Entry 9GAT (electron microscopy, 3.20 A resolution); this record covers chains E and A of the 16 polymer chains in the assembly.

# Chain E
Molecule: 18-nt RNA strand
Sequence (18 nucleotides; row label = number of the first residue in the row):
     7 UCUCUCUCUCUCUCUCUC
Not modelled in the structure: 7, 19-24
Glycans and other covalent adducts: compound A1IJK linked to C18

# Chain A
Molecule: Nucleoprotein
From: Influenza A virus
UniProt: Q1K9H2 (Q1K9H2_I33A0); residue numbers follow UniProt; this construct covers 15-498
Chain sequence (494 residues; numbered 13 to 506; the number before each row is that of its first residue):
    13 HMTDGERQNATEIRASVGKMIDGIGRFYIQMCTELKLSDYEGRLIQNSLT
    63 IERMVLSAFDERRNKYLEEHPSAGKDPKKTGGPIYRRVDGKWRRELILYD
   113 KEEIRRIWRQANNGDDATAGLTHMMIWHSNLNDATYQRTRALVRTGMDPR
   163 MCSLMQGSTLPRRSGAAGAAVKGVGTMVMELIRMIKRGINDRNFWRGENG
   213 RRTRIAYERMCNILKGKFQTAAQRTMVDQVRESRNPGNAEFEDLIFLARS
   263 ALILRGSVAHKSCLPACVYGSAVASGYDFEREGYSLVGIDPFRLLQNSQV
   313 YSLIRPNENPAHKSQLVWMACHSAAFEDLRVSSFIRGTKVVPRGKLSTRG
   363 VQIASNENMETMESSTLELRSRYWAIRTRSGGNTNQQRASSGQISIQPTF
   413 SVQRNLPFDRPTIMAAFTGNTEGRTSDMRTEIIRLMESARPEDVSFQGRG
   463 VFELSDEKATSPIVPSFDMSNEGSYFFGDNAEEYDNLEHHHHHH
Not modelled in the structure: 13-14, 396-439, 480-483, 491-506
Differences from the reference sequence: expression tag (13-14, 499-506)
Small-molecule neighbours: A1IJK (2-[3,6-bis(oxidanylidene)-4,5-dihydroxanthen-9-yl]-4-[3-[(2R)-2-oxidanylpropoxy]propylcarbamoyl]benzoic acid): Ala-70, Phe-71, Glu-73, Asn-76, Arg-117, Arg-121, Asp-128, Thr-130
From the paper describing this entry:
  - binding site for the 18-nt RNA strand: Ser-413
  - self-association interface (contacts with another copy of this molecule): Arg-246

# Chain E / chain A interface
Pairs across the interface (43; chain E residue first):
  C8(E) with Gln-231(A), hydrogen bond to the base; Ser-269(A), base contact; Arg-391(A), base contact; Ser-392(A), base contact; Arg-461(A), salt bridge to the phosphate
  U9(E) with Ile-388(A), sugar contact; Thr-390(A), phosphate contact; Arg-391(A), hydrogen bond to the phosphate; Arg-461(A), base contact; Gly-462(A), base contact; Phe-464(A), base contact; Pro-474(A), base contact
  C10(E) with Val-299(A), base contact; Gly-300(A), base contact; Ile-388(A), base contact
  U11(E) with Glu-18(A), base contact; Asn-21(A), hydrogen bond to the sugar; Arg-391(A), salt bridge to the phosphate
  C12(E) with Ile-25(A), base contact; Ser-28(A), base contact
  U13(E) with Ala-179(A), phosphate contact
  C14(E) with Thr-130(A), base contact; Gly-177(A), phosphate contact; Ala-178(A), phosphate contact
  U15(E) with Phe-71(A), base contact; Thr-130(A), sugar contact; Thr-134(A), hydrogen bond to the base; Arg-175(A), hydrogen bond to the sugar; Gly-177(A), hydrogen bond to the sugar
  C16(E) with Asp-72(A), base contact; Glu-73(A), base contact; Arg-74(A), base contact; Arg-174(A), sugar contact; Arg-175(A), sugar contact
  U17(E) with Arg-74(A), sugar contact; Arg-174(A), salt bridge to the phosphate; Met-196(A), base contact; Arg-199(A), base contact; Arg-214(A), phosphate contact; Ala-218(A), base contact
  C18(E) with Glu-73(A), base contact; Arg-74(A), sugar contact; Arg-214(A), salt bridge to the phosphate
Interface residues without a listed pair, chain A (44 interface residues in all): Asp-127, Ala-129, Ala-131, Leu-133, Met-137, Ser-176, Ala-182, Thr-215, Arg-221, Lys-273, Ser-297, Arg-389, Ala-471

# Summary
11 residues of chain E face 44 of chain A across their interface, with 6 hydrogen bonds and 4 salt bridges.
Polar contacts include C8(E)/Gln-231(A), U15(E)/Thr-134(A) and U11(E)/Asn-21(A). Bound to chain A: compound
A1IJK. The paper reports a binding site for the 18-nt RNA strand at Ser-413(A); a self-association interface
involving Arg-246(A). Chain E is an 18-nt RNA strand and chain A is Nucleoprotein (Influenza A virus); the
structure, CryoEM structure of the antiparallel double-stranded influenza A RNP-like particle with an 18-mer
RNA, was determined by electron microscopy (same publication as 9GAN, 9GAP, 9GAQ, 9GAS and 9GAV).
Chain E is an 18-nt RNA strand and chain A is Nucleoprotein (Influenza A virus); the structure, CryoEM
structure of the antiparallel double-stranded influenza A RNP-like particle with a 18-mer RNA, was determined
by electron microscopy (same publication as 9GAN, 9GAP, 9GAQ, 9GAS and 9GAV).
